8Z5J - chain A; structure by X-ray diffraction, 2.80 A resolution.

# Chain A
Name: Catenin beta-1
Organism: Homo sapiens
UniProt: P35222 (CTNB1_HUMAN); residue numbers follow UniProt; this construct covers 138-686
Sequence (549 residues; each row starts with the number of its first residue):
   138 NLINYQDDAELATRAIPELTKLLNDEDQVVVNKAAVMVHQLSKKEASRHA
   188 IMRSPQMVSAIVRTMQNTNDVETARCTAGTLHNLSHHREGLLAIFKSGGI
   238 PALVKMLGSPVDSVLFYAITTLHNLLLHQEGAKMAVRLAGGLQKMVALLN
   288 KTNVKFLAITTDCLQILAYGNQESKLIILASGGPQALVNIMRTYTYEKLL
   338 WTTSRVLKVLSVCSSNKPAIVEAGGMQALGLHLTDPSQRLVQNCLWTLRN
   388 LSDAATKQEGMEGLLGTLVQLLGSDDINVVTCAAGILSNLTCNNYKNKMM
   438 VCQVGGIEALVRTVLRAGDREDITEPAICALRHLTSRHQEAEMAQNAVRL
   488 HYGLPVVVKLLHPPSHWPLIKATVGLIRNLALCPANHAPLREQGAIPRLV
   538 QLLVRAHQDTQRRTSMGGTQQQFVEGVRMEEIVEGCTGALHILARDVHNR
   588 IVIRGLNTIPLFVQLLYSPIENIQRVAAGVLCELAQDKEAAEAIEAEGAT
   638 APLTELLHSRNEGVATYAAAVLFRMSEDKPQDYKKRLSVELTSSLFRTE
Disordered / not traced: 138-148, 550-559, 664-686
Swiss-Prot annotation at these positions:
  - region: Leu156 to Leu178 (Interaction with BCL9)
  - modified residue: Tyr142 (Phosphotyrosine), Ser191 (Phosphoserine), Ser246 (Phosphoserine), Tyr331 (Phosphotyrosine), Tyr333 (Phosphotyrosine), Ser552 (Phosphoserine), Thr556 (Microbial infection: Phosphothreonine), Cys619 (S-nitrosocysteine), Ser675 (Phosphoserine)
  - natural variant: Lys292 (K292N: Found in a patient with features of osteopathia striata cranial sclerosis; uncertain significance), Leu388 (L388P: In NEDSDV)
  - mutagenesis: Tyr142 (Y142E: No effect on interaction with BCL9 and BCL9L), Leu156 (L156A: Abolishes interaction with BCL9 but no effect on interaction with CDH3; when associated with A-159), Leu159 (L159A: No effect on interaction with BCL9 and CDH3. Abolishes interaction with BCL9 but no effect on interaction with CDH3; when associated with A-156), Leu178 (L178A: No effect on interaction with BCL9 and CDH3), Phe253 (F253A: Abolishes or strongly reduces AXIN2 binding), His260 (H260A: Abolishes or strongly reduces AXIN1 and AXIN2 binding. Strongly reduces phosphorylation and degradation; when associated with A-386 and A-383), Lys292 (K292A: Abolishes or strongly reduces AXIN1 and AXIN2 binding), Lys312 (K312E: Abolishes TCF7L2 binding), Tyr333 (Y333F: Abolished phosphorylation by SRC and interaction with isoform M2 of PKM (PKM2)), Lys345 (K345A: Abolishes APC binding), Trp383 (W383A: Abolishes APC binding. Strongly reduces phosphorylation and degradation; when associated with A-260 and A-386), Arg386 (R386A: Strongly reduces APC binding. Strongly reduces phosphorylation and degradation; when associated with A-260 and A-383), 7 further mutagenesis entries in UniProt

# Summary
From UniProt: 19 mutagenesis sites.
Chain A is Catenin beta-1 (Homo sapiens); the structure, Beta-catenin Crystal Structure, was determined by
X-ray diffraction together with 8Z61 from the same study.
